Entry 6NSN (X-ray diffraction, 2.60 A resolution); this record covers chains B and D of the 4 polymer chains in the assembly.

== Chain B ==
Protein: TetR family transcriptional regulator CifR
Source organism: Pseudomonas aeruginosa
UniProt: A0A0H2ZCS5 (A0A0H2ZCS5_PSEAB); numbering as in UniProt (aligned over 1-196)
Amino-acid sequence (198 residues; each row starts with the number of its first residue; numbers below 1 keep their minus sign (Gly-1 is residue -1)):
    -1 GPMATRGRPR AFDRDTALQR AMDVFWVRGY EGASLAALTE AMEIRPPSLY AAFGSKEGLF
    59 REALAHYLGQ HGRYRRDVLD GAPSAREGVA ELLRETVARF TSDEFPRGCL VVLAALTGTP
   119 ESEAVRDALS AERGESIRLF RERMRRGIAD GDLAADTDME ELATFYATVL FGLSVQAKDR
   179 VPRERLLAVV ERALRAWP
Not modelled in the structure: -1 to 4
Differences from the reference sequence: expression tag (-1 to 0); engineered mutation Thr99 (Cys in A0A0H2ZCS5), Arg181 (Cys in A0A0H2ZCS5)
Modified / non-standard residues: Cys107 (3-sulfinoalanine; CSD)

== Chain D ==
Molecule: 26-nt DNA strand
Sequence (26 nucleotides; row label = number of the first residue in the row):
     1 AAATTTATAG TGATCGATAC AAATAA

== Chain B / chain D interface ==
Pairs across the interface - 16 pairs, chain B then chain D:
  Gly5(B) with DA3(D), base contact; DT4(D), sugar contact
  Arg6(B) with DT4(D), base contact; DT5(D), hydrogen bond to the base; DT6(D), sugar contact
  Pro7(B) with DT5(D), sugar contact
  Arg8(B) with DT5(D), phosphate contact; DT6(D), phosphate contact
  Ala9(B) with DT6(D), hydrogen bond to the phosphate
  Phe10(B) with DT6(D), phosphate contact
  Arg43(B) with DA7(D), salt bridge to the phosphate; DT8(D), base contact
  Pro44(B) with DA9(D), base contact
  Pro45(B) with DA7(D), base contact; DT8(D), base contact
  Ser46(B) with DT6(D), hydrogen bond to the phosphate

== Overview ==
10 residues of chain B face 7 of chain D across their interface, with 3 hydrogen bonds and 1 salt bridge.
Polar contacts include Arg6(B)-DT5(D), Ala9(B)-DT6(D) and Ser46(B)-DT6(D).
Here chain B is TetR family transcriptional regulator CifR (Pseudomonas aeruginosa) and chain D is a 26-nt DNA
strand. Entry 6NSN (TetR family transcriptional regulator CifR C99T-C181R Cysteines mutant complexed with 26bp
double-strand operator DNA) was determined by X-ray diffraction together with 6NSM and 6NSR from the same
study.
